3NL2 - chains A and B of the 6 polymer chains in the assembly; structure by X-ray diffraction, 3.08 A resolution.

Chain A (and B):
Name: Thiamine biosynthetic bifunctional enzyme
Source organism: Candida glabrata
Notes: EC 2.5.1.3, 2.7.1.50; chain B of this document is another copy of the same molecule, construct and numbering; everything in this record applies to it too
Reference sequence: Q6FV03 (Q6FV03_CANGA); residues 1-540 here = UniProt positions 1-540
Chain sequence (540 residues; row label = number of the first residue in the row):
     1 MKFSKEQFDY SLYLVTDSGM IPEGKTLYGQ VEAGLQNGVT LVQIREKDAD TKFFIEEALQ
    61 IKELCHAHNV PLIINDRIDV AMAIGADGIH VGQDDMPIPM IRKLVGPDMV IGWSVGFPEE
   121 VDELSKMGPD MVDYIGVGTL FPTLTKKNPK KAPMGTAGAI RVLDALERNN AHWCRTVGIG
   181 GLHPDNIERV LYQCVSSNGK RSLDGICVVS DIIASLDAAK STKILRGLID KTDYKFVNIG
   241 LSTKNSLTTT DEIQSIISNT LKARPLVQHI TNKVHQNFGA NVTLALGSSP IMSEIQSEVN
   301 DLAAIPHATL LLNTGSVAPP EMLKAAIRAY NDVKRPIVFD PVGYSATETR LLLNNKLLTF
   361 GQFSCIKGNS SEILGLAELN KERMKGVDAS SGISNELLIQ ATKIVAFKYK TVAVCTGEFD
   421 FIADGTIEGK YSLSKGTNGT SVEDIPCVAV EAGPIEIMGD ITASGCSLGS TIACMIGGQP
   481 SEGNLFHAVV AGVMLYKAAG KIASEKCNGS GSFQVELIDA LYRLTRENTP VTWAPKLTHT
Not modelled in the structure: 1, 144-153, 344, 380-393, 456-464 (chain B: 1, 144-153, 380-393, 435, 456-464)
From the paper describing this entry:
  - contacts within the chain: D76-R77 (hydrogen bond), R189-T359, S202-S432, L203-S434, Y234-G429
  - self-association interface (contacts with another copy of this molecule); pairs are residue here / residue on that copy: E298-R350 (hydrogen bond), E298
  - conformationally variable residues (order/disorder transition): T143 to P153
  - catalytic residues: K146 (by similarity / conservation)

Interface between chain A and chain B:
Contacting residue pairs (28; chain A residue first):
  Q276(A) - K273(B)
  Q276(A) - V274(B)
  N277(A) - V274(B)
  N277(A) - N277(B)
  A280(A) - V274(B)  hydrophobic
  N281(A) - Q514(B)  hydrogen bond
  A285(A) - S510(B)
  I291(A) - R350(B)
  M292(A) - V274(B)  hydrophobic
  S293(A) - R350(B)
  I295(A) - T349(B)
  S297(A) - T349(B)  hydrogen bond
  E298(A) - T349(B)  hydrogen bond (backbone-side chain)
  E298(A) - R350(B)  salt bridge
  D301(A) - E348(B)
  D301(A) - T349(B)
  V515(A) - G511(B)
  V515(A) - S512(B)
  V515(A) - V515(B)  hydrophobic
  I518(A) - S510(B)
  I518(A) - G511(B)
  D519(A) - N508(B)
  D519(A) - G509(B)  hydrogen bond (side chain-backbone)
  D519(A) - S510(B)  hydrogen bond (side chain-backbone)
  D519(A) - G511(B)  hydrogen bond (side chain-backbone)
  D519(A) - S512(B)  hydrogen bond
  Y522(A) - S510(B)
  R523(A) - N508(B)  hydrogen bond (side chain-backbone)
Also at the interface, not in a pair above, chain B (15 interface residues in all): T347, F513

In short:
17 residues of chain A face 15 of chain B across their interface, with 8 hydrogen bonds and 1 salt bridge.
Polar pairs include E298(A)-R350(B), N281(A)-Q514(B) and S297(A)-T349(B). The paper reports the catalytic
residue K146(A); conformational variability at T143(A).
Chain A and chain B are both Thiamine biosynthetic bifunctional enzyme (Candida glabrata); the structure, The
Crystal Structure of Candida glabrata THI6, a Bifunctional Enzyme involved in Thiamin Biosyhthesis of
Eukaryotes, was determined by X-ray diffraction together with 3NL3, 3NL5, 3NM1 and 3NM3 from the same study.
